PDB entry 4FAA | X-ray diffraction, 2.80 A resolution | chains A and C of the 3 polymer chains in the assembly

[Chain A]
Name: Cytochrome c oxidase subunit 1
Source organism: Thermus thermophilus HB8
Notes: EC 1.9.3.1
UniProtKB: Q5SJ79 (COX1_THET8); numbering as in UniProt (aligned over 2-562)
Amino-acid sequence (568 residues; numbered -5 to 562; the number before each row is that of its first residue; numbers below 1 keep their minus sign (Met-5 is residue -5)):
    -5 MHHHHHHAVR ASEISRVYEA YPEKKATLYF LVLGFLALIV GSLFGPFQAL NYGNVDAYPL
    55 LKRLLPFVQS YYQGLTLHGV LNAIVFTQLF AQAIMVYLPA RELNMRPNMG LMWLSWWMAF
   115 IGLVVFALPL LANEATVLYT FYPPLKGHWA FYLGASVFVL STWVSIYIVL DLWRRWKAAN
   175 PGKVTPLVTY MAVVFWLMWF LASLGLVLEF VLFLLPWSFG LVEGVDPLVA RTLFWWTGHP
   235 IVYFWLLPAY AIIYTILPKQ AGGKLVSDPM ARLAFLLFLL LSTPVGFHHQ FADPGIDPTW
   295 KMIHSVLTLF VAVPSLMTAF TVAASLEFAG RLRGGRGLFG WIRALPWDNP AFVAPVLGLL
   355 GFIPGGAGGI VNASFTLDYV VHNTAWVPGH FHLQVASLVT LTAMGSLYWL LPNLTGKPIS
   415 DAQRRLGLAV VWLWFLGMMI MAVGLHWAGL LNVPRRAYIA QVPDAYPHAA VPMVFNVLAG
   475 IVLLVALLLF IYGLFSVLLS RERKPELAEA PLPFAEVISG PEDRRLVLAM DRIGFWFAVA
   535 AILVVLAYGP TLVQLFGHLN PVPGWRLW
Disordered / not traced: -5 to 12, 492-504, 515-516
Construct notes: expression tag (-5 to 1); engineered mutation Phe120 (Ala in Q5SJ79), Phe204 (Ala in Q5SJ79)
Swiss-Prot annotation at these positions:
  - binding site (Fe(II)-heme a): His72, His386
  - binding site (Cu cation): His233, Tyr237, His282, His283
  - binding site (heme a3): His384
  - cross-link: His233 to Tyr237 (1'-histidyl-3'-tyrosine (His-Tyr))
Metal / ion sites: heme Fe: His72, His386; Cu ion: His233, His282, His283 (together with hydrogen peroxide); heme-as Fe: His384 (together with hydrogen peroxide)
Ligand contacts:
  - heme-as (HAS): Tyr133, Tyr136, Trp229, His233, Val236, Tyr237, Trp239, Leu240, Tyr244, His282, His283, Thr302, Ala306, Ser309, Leu310, Thr312, Ala313, Val316, Ala317, Leu320, Trp335, Ile336, Val350, Leu353, Leu354, Phe356, Ile357, Gly360, Gly363, Ile364, Asn366, Ala367, Asp372, His376, Asn377, Val381, His384, Phe385, Gln388, Val389, Val393, Arg449, Arg450
  - heme (HEM): Leu32, Ser36, Gly39, Pro40, Gln42, Ala43, Tyr46, Tyr65, Leu69, His72, Gly73, Asn76, Ala77, Thr81, Leu132, Tyr133, Pro382, Phe385, His386, Val389, Ala390, Thr394, Trp428, Met432, Met435, Arg449, Arg450, Ala451, Leu477
  - hydrogen peroxide (PEO): Gly232, His233, Val236, His282, His283

[Chain C]
Name: Cytochrome c oxidase polypeptide 2A
Source organism: Thermus thermophilus HB8
Notes: EC 1.9.3.1
UniProtKB: P82543 (COXA_THET8); residue numbers follow UniProt; this construct covers 1-34
Amino-acid sequence (34 residues; row label = number of the first residue in the row):
     1 MEEKPKGALA VILVLTLTIL VFWLGVYAVF FARG
Disordered / not traced: 1-3
Swiss-Prot annotation at these positions:
  - modified residue: Met1 (N-formylmethionine)
Ligand contacts: heme-as (HAS): Val11, Leu15, Ile19

[Chain A / chain C interface]
Residue-residue contacts (39):
  Leu310(A) with Leu15(C), hydrophobic; Ile19(C), hydrophobic
  Phe314(A) with Ile12(C), hydrophobic
  Ala317(A) with Ala8(C), hydrophobic; Val11(C), hydrophobic
  Ala318(A) with Ala8(C)
  Glu321(A) with Pro5(C); Lys6(C), hydrogen bond (side chain-backbone); Gly7(C), hydrogen bond (side chain-backbone); Ala8(C), hydrogen bond (side chain-backbone)
  Arg325(A) with Gly7(C)
  Leu332(A) with Lys6(C)
  Trp335(A) with Gly7(C)
  Ile357(A) with Leu15(C), hydrophobic; Thr18(C)
  Pro358(A) with Thr18(C); Phe22(C)
  Ala361(A) with Thr18(C); Ile19(C); Phe22(C), hydrophobic
  Gly362(A) with Phe22(C)
  Ile364(A) with Ile19(C), hydrophobic; Trp23(C)
  Val365(A) with Phe22(C); Trp23(C); Val26(C), hydrophobic
  Ser368(A) with Trp23(C), hydrogen bond
  Thr370(A) with Phe30(C)
  Leu371(A) with Trp23(C); Val26(C); Tyr27(C), hydrophobic; Phe30(C), hydrophobic
  Val374(A) with Val29(C), hydrophobic; Phe30(C), hydrophobic; Arg33(C), hydrogen bond (backbone-side chain)
  Trp380(A) with Phe22(C), hydrophobic
  His440(A) with Phe22(C)
  Leu444(A) with Arg33(C), hydrogen bond (backbone-side chain)
  Asn446(A) with Arg33(C), hydrogen bond
Interface residues without a listed pair, chain A (23 interface residues in all): Ala313
Interface residues without a listed pair, chain C (19 interface residues in all): Leu9, Ala10, Val14

[Summary]
The interface between chain A and chain C involves 23 residues on one side and 19 on the other; the contacts
include 7 hydrogen bonds. Polar pairs include Glu321(A)-Lys6(C), Glu321(A)-Gly7(C) and Glu321(A)-Ala8(C).
Heme-as is bound between chain A and chain C.
Chain A is Cytochrome c oxidase subunit 1 and chain C is Cytochrome c oxidase polypeptide 2A, both from
Thermus thermophilus HB8; the structure, Structure of Recombinant Cytochrome ba3 Oxidase mutant A120F+A204F
from Thermus thermophilus, was determined by X-ray diffraction.
